PDB entry 5YCR | X-ray diffraction, 1.96 A resolution | chains A and D of the 4 polymer chains in the assembly

Chain A (and D):
Name: Enoyl-[acyl-carrier-protein] reductase [NADH] FabI
Organism: Bacillus cereus (strain ATCC 14579 / DSM 31 / JCM 2152 / NBRC 15305 / NCIMB 9373 / NRRL B-3711)
Notes: EC 1.3.1.9; chain D of this document is another copy of the same molecule, construct and numbering; everything in this record applies to it too
UniProt: Q81GI3 (FABI_BACCR); residues 1-256 here = UniProt positions 1-256
Chain sequence (258 residues; each row starts with the number of its first residue; numbers below 1 keep their minus sign (Gly-1 is residue -1)):
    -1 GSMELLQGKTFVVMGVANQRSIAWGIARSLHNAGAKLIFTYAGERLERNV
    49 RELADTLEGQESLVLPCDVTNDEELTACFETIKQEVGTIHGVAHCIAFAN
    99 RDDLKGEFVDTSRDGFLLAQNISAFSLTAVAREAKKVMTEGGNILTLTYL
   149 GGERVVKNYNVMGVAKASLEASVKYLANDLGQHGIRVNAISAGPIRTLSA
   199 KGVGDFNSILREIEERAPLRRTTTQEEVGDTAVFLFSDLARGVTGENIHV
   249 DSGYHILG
Unresolved in the structure: -1 to 0, 197-202 (chain D: -1 to 0, 196-202)
Differences from the reference sequence: expression tag (-1 to 0)
Small-molecule neighbours: NAD (nicotinamide-adenine-dinucleotide): Gly13, Val14, Ala15, Ser19, Ile20, Ala21, Ala40, Leu44, Cys65, Asp66, Val67, Thr68, Cys93, Ile94, Ala95, Ile120, Leu145, Thr146, Tyr147, Tyr157, Lys164, Ala190, Gly191, Pro192, Ile193, Leu196
UniProt features mapped onto this chain:
  - active site (Proton acceptor): Tyr147, Tyr157
  - binding site (NAD(+)): Gly13, Ser19, Ile20, Asp66, Val67, Ile94, Lys164, Ile193 to Ser197
  - binding site (substrate): Ala97
  - site: Asn205 (Involved in acyl-ACP binding)

Chain A / chain D interface:
Contacting residue pairs - 18 pairs, chain A then chain D:
  Leu148(A) - Gly256(D)
  Arg152(A) - Arg152(D)
  Arg152(A) - Ile254(D)
  Arg152(A) - Leu255(D)
  Arg152(A) - Gly256(D)
  Val153(A) - Ile254(D)  hydrogen bond (backbone-backbone)
  Val153(A) - Leu255(D)
  Val153(A) - Gly256(D)  hydrogen bond (backbone-backbone)
  Tyr252(A) - Gly256(D)
  His253(A) - Arg152(D)
  Ile254(A) - Arg152(D)
  Ile254(A) - Val153(D)  hydrogen bond (backbone-backbone)
  Leu255(A) - Arg152(D)
  Leu255(A) - Val153(D)
  Gly256(A) - Leu148(D)
  Gly256(A) - Arg152(D)
  Gly256(A) - Val153(D)  hydrogen bond (backbone-backbone)
  Gly256(A) - Tyr252(D)
Interface residues without a listed pair, chain A (9 interface residues in all): Val154
Interface residues without a listed pair, chain D (9 interface residues in all): Val154, His253

Summary:
Chain A and chain D each contribute 9 residues to their interface, with 4 hydrogen bonds. Backbone hydrogen
bonds pair Val153(A)-Ile254(D) and Val153(A)-Gly256(D). Chain A binds NAD. UniProt lists active-site residues
Tyr147(A) and Tyr157(A), 12 NAD+-binding residues and substrate-binding residue Ala97(A) on chain A.
Chain A and chain D are both Enoyl-[acyl-carrier-protein] reductase [NADH] FabI (Bacillus cereus (strain ATCC
14579 / DSM 31 / JCM 2152 / NBRC 15305 / NCIMB 9373 / NRRL B-3711)); the structure, X-Ray Structure of
Enoyl-Acyl Carrier Protein Reductase from Bacillus Anthracis with NAD+, was determined by X-ray diffraction,
deposited together with 5YCS, 5YCV and 5YCX.
